Entry 1PO2 (X-ray diffraction, 2.90 A resolution); this record covers chains 2 and 3 of the 5 polymer chains in the assembly.

Chain 2:
Name: Poliovirus type 1 mahoney
Organism: Human poliovirus 1
Reference sequence: P03300 (POLH_POL1M); residues 1-272 here correspond to UniProt positions 69-340 (UniProt number = residue number + 68)
Chain sequence (272 residues; each row starts with the number of its first residue):
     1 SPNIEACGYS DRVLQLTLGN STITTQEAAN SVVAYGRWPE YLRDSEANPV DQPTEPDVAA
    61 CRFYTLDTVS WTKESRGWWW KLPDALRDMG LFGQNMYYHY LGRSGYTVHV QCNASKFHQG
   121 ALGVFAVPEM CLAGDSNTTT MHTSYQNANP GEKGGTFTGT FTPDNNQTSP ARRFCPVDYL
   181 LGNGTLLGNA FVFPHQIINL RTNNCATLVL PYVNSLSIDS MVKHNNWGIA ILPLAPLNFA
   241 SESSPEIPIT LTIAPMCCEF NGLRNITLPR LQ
Not modelled in the structure: 1-4

Chain 3:
Name: Poliovirus type 1 mahoney
Organism: Human poliovirus 1
Reference sequence: P03300 (POLH_POL1M); residues 1-238 here correspond to UniProt positions 341-578 (UniProt number = residue number + 340)
Chain sequence (238 residues; row label = number of the first residue in the row):
     1 GLPVMNTPGS NQYLTADNFQ SPCALPEFDV TPPIDIPGEV KNMMELAEID TMIPFDLSAT
    61 KKNTMEMYRV RLSDKPHTDD PILCLSLSPA SDPRLSHTML GEILNYYTHW AGSLKFTFLF
   121 CGSMMATGKL LVSYAPPGAD PPKKRKEAML GTHVIWDIGL QSSCTMVVPW ISNTTYRQTI
   181 DDSFTEGGYI SVFYQTRIVV PLSTPREMDI LGFVSACNDF SVRLLRDTTH IEQKALAQ
Not modelled in the structure: 236-238
Differences from the reference sequence: conflict Ser123 (Phe463 in P03300)

Chain 2 / chain 3 interface:
Residue-residue contacts - 71 pairs, chain 2 then chain 3:
  Tyr35(2) with Pro37(3), hydrophobic; Gly38(3)
  Arg37(2) with Asp35(3), salt bridge; Ile36(3); Pro37(3)
  Arg43(2) with Asp35(3), salt bridge
  Glu46(2) with Ile34(3); Asp35(3), hydrogen bond (side chain-backbone)
  Lys116(2) with Ser123(3); Met124(3), hydrogen bond (backbone-backbone); Met125(3), hydrogen bond (backbone-backbone)
  Phe117(2) with Ser123(3); Met125(3), hydrophobic; Ser203(3); Thr204(3); Pro205(3)
  His118(2) with Ser123(3)
  Gln119(2) with Cys121(3); Gly122(3); Ser123(3); Pro205(3); Glu207(3), hydrogen bond (side chain-backbone); Met208(3)
  Gly120(2) with Cys121(3)
  Ala121(2) with Cys121(3), hydrophobic
  Asp178(2) with Met65(3)
  Tyr179(2) with Asn63(3); Met65(3), hydrophobic
  Leu186(2) with Tyr68(3); His97(3)
  Leu187(2) with Met52(3), hydrophobic; Met65(3), hydrophobic; Tyr68(3)
  Gly188(2) with Thr51(3); Met52(3), hydrogen bond (backbone-backbone); Tyr68(3), hydrogen bond (backbone-side chain)
  Asn189(2) with Thr51(3); His97(3), hydrogen bond (side chain-backbone); Thr98(3); Met99(3), hydrogen bond (side chain-backbone)
  Phe191(2) with Ile49(3); Asp50(3); Met52(3), hydrophobic; Phe213(3), hydrophobic
  Val192(2) with Ile49(3), hydrophobic; Met99(3), hydrophobic
  Asn199(2) with Leu119(3); Phe120(3), hydrogen bond (side chain-backbone); Cys121(3)
  Arg201(2) with Phe120(3); Gly122(3), hydrogen bond (side chain-backbone); Ser123(3), hydrogen bond (side chain-backbone); Met124(3); Ala126(3), hydrogen bond (side chain-backbone); Gly159(3), hydrogen bond (side chain-backbone)
  Thr202(2) with Ser162(3)
  Tyr212(2) with Pro37(3)
  Val213(2) with Pro37(3), hydrophobic
  Asn214(2) with Ile36(3)
  Leu216(2) with Ile34(3)
  Ser217(2) with Ile34(3)
  Pro233(2) with Arg69(3), hydrogen bond (backbone-side chain)
  Leu234(2) with Met52(3), hydrophobic; Arg69(3), hydrogen bond (backbone-side chain); Leu211(3)
  Ala235(2) with Cys121(3), hydrophobic
  Pro236(2) with Arg69(3); Asp209(3)
  Ala240(2) with Ser203(3); Thr204(3); Pro205(3)
Also at the interface, not in a pair above, chain 2 (38 interface residues in all): Arg12, Arg76, Ile197, Pro211, Ser215, Asn238, Phe239
Also at the interface, not in a pair above, chain 3 (39 interface residues in all): Thr64, Met67, Ile158, Leu160, Leu202

In short:
The interface between chain 2 and chain 3 involves 38 residues on one side and 39 on the other, with 15
hydrogen bonds and 2 salt bridges. Among the polar pairs are Arg37(2)-Asp35(3), Arg43(2)-Asp35(3) and
Glu46(2)-Asp35(3).
Chain 2 is Poliovirus type 1 mahoney and chain 3 is Poliovirus type 1 mahoney, both from Human poliovirus 1;
the structure, Poliovirus (type 1, mahoney) in complex with R77975, an inhibitor of viral replication, was
determined by X-ray diffraction, deposited together with 1PO1.
